6CJ3 - chain A; structure by X-ray diffraction, 1.73 A resolution.

Chain A:
Molecule: Citrate lyase subunit beta-like protein
From: Mycobacterium tuberculosis H37Rv
Notes: EC 4.1.-.-
UniProtKB: P9WPE1 (CITEL_MYCTU); residues 1-273 here = UniProt positions 1-273
Chain sequence (281 residues; numbered -7 to 273; the number before each row is that of its first residue; numbers below 1 keep their minus sign (Met-7 is residue -7)):
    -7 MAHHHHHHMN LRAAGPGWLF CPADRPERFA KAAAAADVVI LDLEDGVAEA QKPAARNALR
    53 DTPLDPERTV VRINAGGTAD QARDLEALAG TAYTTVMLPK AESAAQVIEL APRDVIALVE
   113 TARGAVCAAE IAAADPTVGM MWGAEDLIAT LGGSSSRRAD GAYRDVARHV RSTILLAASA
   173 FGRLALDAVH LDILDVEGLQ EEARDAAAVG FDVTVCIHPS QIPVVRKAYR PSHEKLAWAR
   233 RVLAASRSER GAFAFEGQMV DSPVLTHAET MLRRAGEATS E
Not modelled in the structure: -7 to 1, 225-249, 266-273
Construct notes: initiating methionine (-7); expression tag (-6 to 0)
Ion coordination: Mg2+: Glu112, Asp138 (together with pyruvic acid)
Ligand contacts:
  - pyruvic acid (PYR), molecule 1: Phe12, Arg64, Leu110, Glu112, Met133, Gly135, Ala136, Glu137, Asp138, Val181, Asp253, Pro255
  - pyruvic acid (PYR), molecule 2: Arg149, His182, Leu183, Asp184, Asp187, Gln250
Swiss-Prot annotation at these positions:
  - binding site (substrate): Arg64, Glu112
  - binding site (Mg(2+)): Glu112, Asp138

In short:
Chain A binds pyruvic acid. Glu112 and Asp138 coordinate Mg2+. Curated annotation (UniProt) lists
substrate-binding residues Arg64 and Glu112 and Mg2+-binding residues Glu112 and Asp138.
Chain A is Citrate lyase subunit beta-like protein (Mycobacterium tuberculosis H37Rv); the structure, Crystal
structure of protein cite from mycobacterium tuberculosis in complex with magnesium and pyruvate, was
determined by X-ray diffraction, deposited together with 6AQ4, 6ARB, 6AS5, 6CHU and 6CJ4.
